Entry 6XBM (electron microscopy, 3.14 A resolution); this record covers chains R and A of the 5 polymer chains in the assembly.

== Chain R ==
Protein: Smoothened homolog
Organism: Homo sapiens
UniProtKB: Q99835 (SMO_HUMAN); residues 1-644 here = UniProt positions 1-644
Chain sequence (652 residues; numbered 1 to 652; the number before each row is that of its first residue):
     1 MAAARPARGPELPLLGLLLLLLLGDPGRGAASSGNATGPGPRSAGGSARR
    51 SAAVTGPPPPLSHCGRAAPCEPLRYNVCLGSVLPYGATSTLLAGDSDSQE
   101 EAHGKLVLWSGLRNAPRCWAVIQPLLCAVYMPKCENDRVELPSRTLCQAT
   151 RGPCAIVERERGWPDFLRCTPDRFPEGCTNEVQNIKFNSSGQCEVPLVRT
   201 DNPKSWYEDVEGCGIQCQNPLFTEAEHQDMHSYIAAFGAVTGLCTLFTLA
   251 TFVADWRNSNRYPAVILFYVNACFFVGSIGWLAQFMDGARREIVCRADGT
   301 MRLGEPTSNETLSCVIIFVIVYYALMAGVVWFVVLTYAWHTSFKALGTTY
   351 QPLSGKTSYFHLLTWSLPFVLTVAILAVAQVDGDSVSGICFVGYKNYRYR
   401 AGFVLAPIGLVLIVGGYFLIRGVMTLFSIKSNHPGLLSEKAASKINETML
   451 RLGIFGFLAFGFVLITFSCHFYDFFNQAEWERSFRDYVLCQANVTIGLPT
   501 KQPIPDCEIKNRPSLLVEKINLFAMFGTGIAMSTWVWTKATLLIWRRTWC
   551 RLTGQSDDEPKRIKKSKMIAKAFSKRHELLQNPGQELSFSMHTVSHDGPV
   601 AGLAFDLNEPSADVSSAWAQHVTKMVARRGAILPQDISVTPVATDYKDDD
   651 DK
Not modelled in the structure: 1-191, 497-512, 539-652
Differences from the reference sequence: expression tag (645-652)
UniProt features mapped onto this chain:
  - region: Thr-538 to Ile-569 (Interaction with BBS5 and BBS7), Gln-581 to Thr-593 (Interaction with DLG5)
  - binding site (cholesterol): Asp-95, Tyr-394
  - modified residue: Ser-556 (Phosphoserine), Ser-574 (Phosphoserine), Ser-590 (Phosphoserine), Thr-593 (Phosphothreonine), Ser-595 (Phosphoserine), Ser-638 (Phosphoserine), Thr-640 (Phosphothreonine), Thr-644 (Phosphothreonine)
  - glycosylation (N-linked (GlcNAc...) asparagine): Asn-35, Asn-188, Asn-309
  - natural variant: Leu-412 (L412F: In CRJS), Trp-535 (W535L: In basal cell carcinoma and ameloblastoma samples), Arg-562 (R562Q: In basal cell carcinoma samples)
Disulfides: Cys-193/Cys-213, Cys-217/Cys-295, Cys-314/Cys-390
Small-molecule neighbours:
  - 24,25(S)-epoxycholesterol (CO1; 17-[3-(3,3-dimethyl-oxiranyl)-1-methyl-propyl]-10,13-dimethyl-2,3,4,7,8,9,10,11,12,13,14,15,16,17-tetradecahydro-1H-cyc lopenta[a]phenanthren-3-ol), molecule 1: Leu-197, Tyr-207, Ile-215, Asn-219, Met-301, Gly-383, Tyr-394, Lys-395, Glu-481, Phe-484, Arg-485, Val-488
  - 24,25(S)-epoxycholesterol (CO1), molecule 2: Asn-219, Phe-222, Trp-281, Leu-325, Asp-384, Val-386, Ser-387, Phe-391, Tyr-394, Arg-400, Val-404, Ile-408, Thr-466, His-470, Asp-473, Glu-518, Asn-521, Leu-522, Met-525
What the authors report for this chain:
  - binding site for 24,25(S)-epoxycholesterol: Tyr-207, Asn-219, Phe-484, Arg-485, Val-488
  - mutagenesis - V329F/D384R: abolished signaling

== Chain A ==
Protein: Guanine nucleotide-binding protein G(i) subunit alpha-1
Organism: Homo sapiens
UniProtKB: P63096 (GNAI1_HUMAN); residues 1-354 here = UniProt positions 1-354
Chain sequence (354 residues; row label = number of the first residue in the row):
     1 MGCTLSAEDKAAVERSKMIDRNLREDGEKAAREVKLLLLGAGESGKSTIV
    51 KQMKIIHEAGYSEEECKQYKAVVYSNTIQSIIAIIRAMGRLKIDFGDSAR
   101 ADDARQLFVLAGAAEEGFMTAELAGVIKRLWKDSGVQACFNRSREYQLND
   151 SAAYYLNDLDRIAQPNYIPTQQDVLRTRVKTTGIVETHFTFKDLHFKMFD
   201 VGGQRSERKKWIHCFEGVTAIIFCVALSDYDLVLAEDEEMNRMHESMKLF
   251 DSICNNKWFTDTSIILFLNKKDLFEEKIKKSPLTICYPEYAGSNTYEEAA
   301 AYIQCQFEDLNKRKDTKEIYTHFTCATDTKNVQFVFDAVTDVIIKNNLKD
   351 CGLF
Not modelled in the structure: 1-4, 55-182, 234-240
UniProt features mapped onto this chain:
  - region: Lys-35 to Thr-48 (G1 motif), Asp-173 to Thr-181 (G2 motif), Phe-196 to Arg-205 (G3 motif), Ile-265 to Asp-272 (G4 motif), Thr-324 to Thr-329 (G5 motif)
  - binding site (GTP): Glu-43 to Thr-48, Ser-151, Leu-175 to Thr-181, Asp-200 to Gln-204, Asn-269 to Asp-272, Ala-326
  - binding site (Mg(2+)): Ser-47, Thr-181
  - modified residue: Arg-178 (ADP-ribosylarginine), Gln-204 (Deamidated glutamine), Cys-351 (ADP-ribosylcysteine)
  - lipidation: Gly-2 (N-myristoyl glycine), Cys-3 (S-palmitoyl cysteine)
  - natural variant: Gly-40 (G40C: In NEDHISB; G40R: In NEDHISB), Gly-45 (G45D: In NEDHISB), Thr-48 (T48I: In NEDHISB; T48K: In NEDHISB), Gln-52 (Q52P: In NEDHISB), Ser-75 (deletion: In NEDHISB; uncertain significance), Gln-172 (deletion: In NEDHISB), Asp-173 (D173V: In NEDHISB), Glu-186 to Phe-189 (deletion: In NEDHISB; uncertain significance), Cys-224 (C224Y: In NEDHISB), Lys-270 (K270N: In NEDHISB; K270R: In NEDHISB), Asp-272 (D272G: In NEDHISB), Ala-326 (A326P: In NEDHISB), 1 further natural variant entry in UniProt
  - mutagenesis: Gly-42 (G42R: Abolishes switch to an activated conformation and dissociation from beta and gamma subunits upon GTP binding. Abolishes interaction with RGS family members), Glu-116 (E116L: Enhances interaction (inactive GDP-bound) with RGS14), Gln-147 (Q147L: Enhances interaction (inactive GDP-bound) with RGS14), Glu-245 (E245L: Enhances interaction (inactive GDP-bound) with RGS14)

== How chain R and chain A interact ==
Pairs across the interface (34; chain R residue first):
  Arg-261(R) with Lys-349(A), hydrogen bond (side chain-backbone); Asp-350(A); Gly-352(A)
  Pro-263(R) with Asp-350(A)
  Ala-264(R) with Asp-350(A), hydrogen bond (backbone-backbone); Cys-351(A); Gly-352(A)
  Trp-339(R) with Cys-351(A), hydrogen bond (side chain-backbone); Leu-353(A), hydrophobic
  Ser-342(R) with Cys-351(A), hydrogen bond
  Phe-343(R) with Cys-351(A), hydrophobic; Leu-353(A), hydrophobic
  Ala-345(R) with Asn-347(A), hydrogen bond (backbone-side chain)
  Leu-346(R) with Asn-347(A); Leu-348(A), hydrophobic
  Gly-347(R) with Ile-343(A); Ile-344(A); Asn-347(A)
  Thr-348(R) with Ile-343(A); Asn-347(A), hydrogen bond (backbone-side chain)
  Thr-349(R) with Arg-32(A), hydrogen bond (side chain-backbone); Ile-343(A)
  His-433(R) with Thr-340(A)
  Pro-434(R) with Lys-192(A), hydrogen bond (backbone-side chain)
  Gly-435(R) with Gln-333(A); Asp-337(A)
  Ser-438(R) with Asp-341(A), hydrogen bond
  Lys-440(R) with Phe-354(A)
  Ala-441(R) with Asp-341(A)
  Lys-444(R) with Phe-354(A)
  Thr-448(R) with Leu-353(A); Phe-354(A), hydrogen bond (side chain-backbone)
  Arg-451(R) with Leu-353(A), hydrogen bond (side chain-backbone)
  Trp-535(R) with Leu-353(A), hydrophobic
Also at the interface, not in a pair above, chain R (25 interface residues in all): Tyr-350, Ser-354, Ile-445, Glu-447
Also at the interface, not in a pair above, chain A (20 interface residues in all): Glu-28, Glu-33, Leu-194, Phe-336

== Overview ==
The interface between chain R and chain A involves 25 residues on one side and 20 on the other, with 11
hydrogen bonds. Polar contacts include Arg-261(R)/Lys-349(A), Trp-339(R)/Cys-351(A) and Ser-342(R)/Cys-351(A).
Chain R binds 24,25(S)-epoxycholesterol. From the paper: a binding site for 24,25(S)-epoxycholesterol at
Tyr-207(R), Asn-219(R) and Phe-484(R) among others; V329F/D384R of chain R abolish signaling.
Chain R is Smoothened homolog and chain A is Guanine nucleotide-binding protein G(i) subunit alpha-1, both
from Homo sapiens; the structure, Structure of human SMO-Gi complex with 24(S),25-EC, was determined by
electron microscopy together with 6XBJ, 6XBK and 6XBL from the same study.
